Entry 6O7Y (X-ray diffraction, 2.20 A resolution); this record covers chain A.

[Chain A]
Name: Putative Eukaryotic translation initiation factor 4E type 5
From: Trypanosoma cruzi
UniProt: A0A2V2VRR6 (A0A2V2VRR6_TRYCR); numbering as in UniProt (aligned over 1-200)
Chain sequence (222 residues; row label = number of the first residue in the row; numbers below 1 keep their minus sign (Met-21 is residue -21)):
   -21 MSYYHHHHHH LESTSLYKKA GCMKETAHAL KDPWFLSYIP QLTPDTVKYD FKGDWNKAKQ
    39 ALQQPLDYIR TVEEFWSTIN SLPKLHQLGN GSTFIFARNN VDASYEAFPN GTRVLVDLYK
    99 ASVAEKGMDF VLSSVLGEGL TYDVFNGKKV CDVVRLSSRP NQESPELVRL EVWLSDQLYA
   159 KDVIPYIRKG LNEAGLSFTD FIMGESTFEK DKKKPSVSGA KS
Disordered / not traced: -21 to 3, 187-200
Construct notes: initiating methionine (-21); expression tag (-20 to 0)
Small-molecule neighbours: cap-4 (LRM; 2-amino-9-[(2R,3R,4S,5R)-5-({[(R)-{[(R)-{[(S)-({(2R,3R,4R,5R)-3-{[(R)-{[(2R,3R,4R,5R)-3-{[(S)-{[(2R,3R,4R,5R)-5-(4-amino-2-oxopyrimidin-1(2H)-yl)-3-{[(S)-hydroxy{[(2R,3R,4R,5R)-3-hydroxy-4-methoxy-5-(3-methyl-2,4-dioxo-3,4-dihydropyrimidin-1(2H)-yl)tetrahydrofuran-2-yl]methoxy}phosphoryl]oxy}-4-methoxytetrahydrofuran-2-yl]methoxy}(hydroxy)phosphoryl]oxy}-5-(6-amino-9H-purin-9-yl)-4-methoxytetrahydrofuran-2-yl]methoxy}(hydroxy)phosphoryl]oxy}-5-[6-(dimethylamino)-9H-purin-9-yl]-4-methoxytetrahydrofuran-2-yl}methoxy)(hydroxy)phosphoryl]oxy}(hydroxy)phosphoryl]oxy}(hydroxy)phosphoryl]oxy}methyl)-3,4-dihydroxytetrahydrofuran-2-yl]-7-methyl-6-oxo-6,9-dihydro-3H-purin-7-ium): Leu20, Thr21, Pro22, Val25, Trp33, Asn68, Ala81, Ser82, Tyr83, Glu84, Arg91, Asp95, Arg133, Arg137, Pro138, Asn139, Gln140, Leu145, Arg147, Glu149, Trp151
What the authors report for this chain:
  - binding site for cap-4: Leu20, Thr21, Pro22, Val25, Trp33, Ser82, Tyr83, Glu84, Arg91, Asp95, Arg133, Arg137, Pro138, Asn139, Gln140, Leu145, Arg147
  - conformationally variable residues (order/disorder transition): Lys30 to Asp32

[Overview]
Ligands of chain A: cap-4. The paper reports a binding site for cap-4 at Leu20, Thr21 and Pro22 among others;
conformational variability at Lys30.
Chain A is Putative Eukaryotic translation initiation factor 4E type 5 (Trypanosoma cruzi); the structure,
Trypanosoma cruzi EIF4E5 translation initiation factor in complex with cap-4, was determined by X-ray
diffraction (same publication as 6O7Z and 6O80).
